Entry 8T29 (X-ray diffraction, 3.13 A resolution); this record covers chains A and B of the 3 polymer chains in the assembly.

Chain A:
Molecule: BL3-6 Fab heavy chain
Organism: Homo sapiens
Notes: antibody fragment or engineered binder
Chain sequence (233 residues; numbered 1 to 233; the number before each row is that of its first residue):
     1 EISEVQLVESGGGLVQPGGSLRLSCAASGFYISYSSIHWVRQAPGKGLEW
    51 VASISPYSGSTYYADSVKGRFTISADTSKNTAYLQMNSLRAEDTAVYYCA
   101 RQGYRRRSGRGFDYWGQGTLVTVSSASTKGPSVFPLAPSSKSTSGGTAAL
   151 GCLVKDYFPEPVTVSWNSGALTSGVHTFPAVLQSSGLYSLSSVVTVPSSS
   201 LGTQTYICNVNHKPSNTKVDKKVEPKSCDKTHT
Not modelled in the structure: 1-2, 140-145, 229-233
Disulfide bonds: C25-C99, C152-C208

Chain B:
Molecule: BL3-6 Fab light chain
Organism: Homo sapiens
Notes: antibody fragment or engineered binder
Chain sequence (215 residues; numbered 1 to 215; the number before each row is that of its first residue):
     1 SDIQMTQSPSSLSASVGDRVTITCRASQSVSSAVAWYQQKPGKAPKLLIY
    51 SASSLYSGVPSRFSGSRSGTDFTLTISSLQPEDFATYYCQQSYSFPSTFG
   101 QGTKVEIKRTVAAPSVFIFPPSDEQLKSGTASVVCLLNNFYPREAKVQWK
   151 VDNALQSGNSQESVTEQDSKDSTYSLSSTLTLSKADYEKHKVYACEVTHQ
   201 GLSSPVTKSFNRGEC
Disulfide bonds: C24-C89, C135-C195

How chain A and chain B interact:
Residue-residue contacts - 64 pairs, chain A then chain B:
  V40(A) with F99(B), hydrophobic
  Q42(A) with Q39(B), hydrogen bond; Y88(B), hydrogen bond
  K46(A) with Y88(B)
  G47(A) with Y88(B)
  L48(A) with Q39(B); P45(B), hydrophobic; Y88(B), hydrophobic; F99(B)
  W50(A) with F95(B), hydrophobic; P96(B), hydrophobic; S97(B)
  S53(A) with F95(B)
  Y62(A) with F95(B), hydrophobic
  Y98(A) with Q39(B); K43(B), hydrogen bond (side chain-backbone); A44(B), hydrophobic
  R107(A) with Y50(B), hydrogen bond (backbone-side chain)
  S108(A) with Y50(B); Y56(B)
  G109(A) with Y50(B); S51(B)
  R110(A) with S92(B), hydrogen bond (side chain-backbone); Y93(B)
  G111(A) with Y37(B)
  F112(A) with Y37(B), hydrogen bond (backbone-side chain); L47(B); Q90(B)
  D113(A) with Y56(B)
  W115(A) with Y37(B); A44(B), hydrophobic; P45(B)
  G116(A) with A44(B)
  F134(A) with S122(B); E124(B); Q125(B)
  P135(A) with S122(B)
  L136(A) with F119(B), hydrophobic
  A137(A) with F119(B)
  A148(A) with F117(B), hydrophobic
  A149(A) with F119(B)
  L150(A) with F119(B), hydrophobic
  L153(A) with S132(B)
  K155(A) with S132(B)
  H176(A) with N138(B); N139(B), hydrogen bond; T165(B); S175(B), hydrogen bond
  F178(A) with L136(B), hydrophobic; S163(B); S175(B); L176(B); S177(B)
  P179(A) with S163(B), hydrogen bond (backbone-side chain); V164(B)
  V181(A) with Q161(B); E162(B); S163(B)
  L182(A) with Q161(B)
  Q183(A) with Q161(B), hydrogen bond
  V193(A) with L136(B), hydrophobic
  T195(A) with N138(B)
  K221(A) with E124(B), salt bridge
  C228(A) with C215(B), hydrophobic
Other interface residues (no listed pair), chain A (49 interface residues in all): H38, G45, E49, Y63, A64, Y114, Q117, V133, P138, T147, S191, K226
Other interface residues (no listed pair), chain B (41 interface residues in all): A33, A35, S57, K104, S128, V134

In short:
49 residues of chain A face 41 of chain B across their interface; the contacts include 10 hydrogen bonds and 1
salt bridge. Among the polar pairs are K221(A)-E124(B), Q42(A)-Q39(B) and Q42(A)-Y88(B).
Here chain A is BL3-6 Fab heavy chain and chain B is BL3-6 Fab light chain, both from Homo sapiens. Entry 8T29
(Crystal structure of SCV PTE RNA in complex with Fab BL3-6) was determined by X-ray diffraction (same
publication as 8T2A, 8T2B and 8T2O).
